PDB entry 8SGO | electron microscopy, 2.65 A resolution | chains A and E of the 9 polymer chains in the assembly

== Chain A ==
Name: Gamma-aminobutyric acid receptor subunit beta-2
Source organism: Homo sapiens
UniProtKB: P47870 (GBRB2_HUMAN); the construct has insertions or renumbered stretches relative to UniProt, so the offset changes along the chain: 1-307 = UniProt 25-331; 315-341 = UniProt 486-512
Chain sequence (364 residues; each row starts with the number of its first residue):
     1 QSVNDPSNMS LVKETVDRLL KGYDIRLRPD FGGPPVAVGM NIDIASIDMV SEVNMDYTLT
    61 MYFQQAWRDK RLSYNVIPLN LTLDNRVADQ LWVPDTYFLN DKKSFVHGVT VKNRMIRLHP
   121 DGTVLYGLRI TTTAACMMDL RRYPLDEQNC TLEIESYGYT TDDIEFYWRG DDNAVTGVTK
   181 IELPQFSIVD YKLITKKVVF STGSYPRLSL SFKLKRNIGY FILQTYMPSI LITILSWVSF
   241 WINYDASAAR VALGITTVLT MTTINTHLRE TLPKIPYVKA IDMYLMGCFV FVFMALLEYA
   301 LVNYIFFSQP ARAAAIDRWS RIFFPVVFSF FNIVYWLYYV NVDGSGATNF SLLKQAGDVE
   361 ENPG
Not modelled in the structure: 1-6, 341-364
Construct notes: linker (308-314); expression tag (342-364)
Cystine bridges: Cys136-Cys150
Glycans and other covalent adducts: N-acetylglucosamine (NAG) linked to Asn80
Residues lining bound ligands:
  - Pregnenolone sulfate (A8W): Ala248, Ala252, Thr256
  - gamma-amino-butanoic acid (ABU): Tyr97, Glu155, Ser156, Tyr157, Phe200, Thr202, Tyr205
  - phosphatidylethanolamine (PTY): Thr262, Pro276, Met286, Phe289, Val290
Swiss-Prot annotation at these positions:
  - binding site (histamine): Tyr97, Ser156, Tyr157, Thr202
  - binding site (4-aminobutanoate): Tyr157, Thr202
  - glycosylation (N-linked (GlcNAc...) asparagine): Asn8, Asn80, Asn149
From the paper describing this entry:
  - binding site for Pregnenolone sulfate: Ala252 (from molecular simulation)
  - mutagenesis - A252S: decreased binding to Pregnenolone sulfate (from molecular simulation)
  - binding site for the ligand Q3G: Arg141, Val278

== Chain E ==
Name: Gamma-aminobutyric acid receptor subunit gamma-2
Source organism: Homo sapiens
UniProtKB: P18507 (GBRG2_HUMAN); the construct has insertions or renumbered stretches relative to UniProt, so the offset changes along the chain: 1-322 = UniProt 40-361; 329-357 = UniProt 439-467
Chain sequence (417 residues; each row starts with the number of its first residue; numbers below 1 keep their minus sign (Trp-36 is residue -36)):
   -36 WSHPQFEKGG GSGGGSGGSS AWSHPQFEKL EVLFQGPQKS DDDYEDYASN KTWVLTPKVP
    24 EGDVTVILNN LLEGYDNKLR PDIGVKPTLI HTDMYVNSIG PVNAINMEYT IDIFFAQTWY
    84 DRRLKFNSTI KVLRLNSNMV GKIWIPDTFF RNSKKADAHW ITTPNRMLRI WNDGRVLYTL
   144 RLTIDAECQL QLHNFPMDEH SCPLEFSSYG YPREEIVYQW KRSSVEVGDT RSWRLYQFSF
   204 VGLRNTTEVV KTTSGDYVVM SVYFDLSRRM GYFTIQTYIP CTLIVVLSWV SFWINKDAVP
   264 ARTSLGITTV LTMTTLSTIA RKSLPKVSYV TAMDLFVSVC FIFVFSALVE YGTLHYFVSS
   324 QPARAAKMDS YARIFFPTAF CLFNLVYWVS YLYLSRGSGA TNFSLLKQAG DVEENPG
Not modelled in the structure: -36 to 24, 358-380
Construct notes: expression tag (-36 to 0, 358-380); linker (323-328)
Cystine bridges: Cys151-Cys165
Glycans and other covalent adducts: N-acetylglucosamine (NAG) linked to Asn208
Residues lining bound ligands: Pregnenolone sulfate (A8W): Pro263, Ala264, Ser267, Ile270, Thr271, Leu274
Swiss-Prot annotation at these positions:
  - glycosylation (N-linked (GlcNAc...) asparagine): Asn13, Asn90, Asn208

== Interface between chain A and chain E ==
Pairs across the interface - 69 pairs, chain A then chain E:
  Asn8(A) - Gly47(E)  hydrogen bond (side chain-backbone)
  Met9(A) - Arg43(E)
  Met9(A) - Asp45(E)
  Met9(A) - Ile46(E)  hydrophobic
  Met9(A) - Arg85(E)
  Met9(A) - Arg86(E)
  Val12(A) - Leu42(E)  hydrophobic
  Lys13(A) - Gly37(E)  hydrogen bond (side chain-backbone)
  Lys13(A) - Leu42(E)
  Val16(A) - Lys41(E)
  Leu20(A) - Lys41(E)
  Asp48(A) - Lys117(E)  salt bridge
  Tyr62(A) - Phe112(E)
  Tyr62(A) - Tyr172(E)
  Leu79(A) - Ile46(E)
  Thr82(A) - Gly173(E)
  Thr82(A) - Tyr174(E)
  Thr82(A) - Glu178(E)  hydrogen bond
  Leu83(A) - Lys41(E)
  Leu83(A) - Leu42(E)  hydrophobic
  Asp84(A) - Asn40(E)
  Asp84(A) - Lys41(E)  hydrogen bond (backbone-backbone)
  Asp84(A) - Tyr174(E)
  Arg86(A) - Asn40(E)  hydrogen bond
  Arg86(A) - Gly104(E)
  Val87(A) - Lys41(E)
  His107(A) - Lys117(E)
  Val109(A) - Thr111(E)
  Val109(A) - Phe112(E)
  Val109(A) - Ala119(E)
  Val109(A) - Leu145(E)  hydrophobic
  Thr110(A) - Thr111(E)  hydrogen bond (backbone-backbone)
  Val111(A) - Asp110(E)
  Asn113(A) - Phe112(E)
  Arg114(A) - Tyr172(E)
  Met115(A) - Tyr172(E)
  Met115(A) - Gly173(E)
  Met115(A) - Ser217(E)
  Arg117(A) - Gly173(E)  hydrogen bond (side chain-backbone)
  Arg117(A) - Pro175(E)
  Arg117(A) - Ser217(E)  hydrogen bond
  Arg117(A) - Tyr220(E)  hydrogen bond
  Gly127(A) - Tyr172(E)
  Leu128(A) - Tyr172(E)  hydrogen bond (backbone-side chain)
  Arg129(A) - Phe112(E)
  Arg129(A) - Phe113(E)
  Arg129(A) - Arg114(E)
  Arg129(A) - Ser116(E)  hydrogen bond (side chain-backbone)
  Arg129(A) - Tyr172(E)  hydrogen bond (backbone-side chain)
  Glu182(A) - Gln152(E)
  Pro184(A) - Lys289(E)
  Gln185(A) - Lys289(E)
  Asn217(A) - Ser291(E)  hydrogen bond
  Tyr220(A) - Lys289(E)
  Tyr220(A) - Val290(E)
  Gln224(A) - Thr281(E)
  Gln224(A) - Arg284(E)
  Leu231(A) - Phe304(E)  hydrophobic
  Ile234(A) - Phe308(E)  hydrophobic
  Leu235(A) - Val273(E)  hydrophobic
  Leu235(A) - Phe308(E)  hydrophobic
  Leu235(A) - Leu311(E)  hydrophobic
  Trp241(A) - Tyr319(E)
  Ile242(A) - His318(E)
  Asn243(A) - His318(E)
  Ala249(A) - Val262(E)  hydrophobic
  Ala249(A) - Thr266(E)
  Leu253(A) - Ile270(E)  hydrophobic
  Thr256(A) - Ile270(E)
Also at the interface, not in a pair above, chain A (54 interface residues in all): Asp17, Ser46, Met49, Gln64, Asn80, Asn85, Phe105, Gly219, Leu223, Ile232, Ala248, Ala252, Thr260, Arg321
Also at the interface, not in a pair above, chain E (58 interface residues in all): Asp39, Pro44, Asn69, Phe78, Ile106, Trp107, Ile108, Pro109, Arg129, Leu143, Glu150, Thr216, Pro263, Leu274, Asp297, Ser301

== In short ==
The interface between chain A and chain E involves 54 residues on one side and 58 on the other; the contacts
include 13 hydrogen bonds and 1 salt bridge. Polar contacts include Asp48(A)-Lys117(E), Asn8(A)-Gly47(E) and
Lys13(A)-Gly37(E). The paper reports a binding site for the ligand Q3G at Arg141(A) and Val278(A); A252S of
chain A reduces binding to Pregnenolone sulfate.
Chain A is Gamma-aminobutyric acid receptor subunit beta-2 and chain E is Gamma-aminobutyric acid receptor
subunit gamma-2, both from Homo sapiens; the structure, Human GABAA receptor alpha1-beta2-gamma2 subtype in
complex with GABA plus pregnenolone sulfate, was determined by electron microscopy (same publication as 8SI9
and 8SID).
